Entry 4B4K (X-ray diffraction, 2.50 A resolution); this record covers chains B and C of the 4 polymer chains in the assembly.

Chain B (and C):
Protein: N5-carboxyaminoimidazole ribonucleotide mutase
Organism: Bacillus anthracis
Notes: EC 5.4.99.18, 4.1.1.21; chain C of this document is another copy of the same molecule, construct and numbering; everything in this record applies to it too
Reference sequence: Q81ZH8 (Q81ZH8_BACAN); residue numbers follow UniProt; this construct covers 1-161
Amino-acid sequence (181 residues; row label = number of the first residue in the row; numbers below 1 keep their minus sign (Met-19 is residue -19)):
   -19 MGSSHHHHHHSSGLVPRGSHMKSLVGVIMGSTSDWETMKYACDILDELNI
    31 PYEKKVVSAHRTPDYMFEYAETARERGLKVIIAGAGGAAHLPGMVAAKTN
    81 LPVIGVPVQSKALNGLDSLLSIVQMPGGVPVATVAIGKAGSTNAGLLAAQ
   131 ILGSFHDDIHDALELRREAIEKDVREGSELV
Disordered / not traced: -19 to 1, 158-161 (chain C: -19 to 1)
Differences from the reference sequence: expression tag (-19 to 0)

Chain B / chain C interface:
Contacting residue pairs - 11 pairs, chain B then chain C:
  Gln89(B) with Lys91(C); Ala92(C)
  Asn94(B) with Ala92(C)
  Ile116(B) with Ala92(C), hydrophobic
  Ile150(B) with Arg41(C)
  Glu151(B) with Arg41(C); Thr42(C)
  Val154(B) with Val36(C), hydrophobic; Arg41(C); Thr42(C)
  Arg155(B) with Tyr45(C)
Interface residues without a listed pair, chain C (10 interface residues in all): Gly10, Ser38, Leu93, Asn94

In short:
7 residues of chain B face 10 of chain C across their interface.
Both chains are N5-carboxyaminoimidazole ribonucleotide mutase (Bacillus anthracis). Entry 4B4K (Crystal
structure of Bacillus anthracis PurE) was determined by X-ray diffraction together with 4AY3 and 4AY4 from the
same study.
